PDB entry 7M74 | electron microscopy, 3.93 A resolution | chains A and B of the 7 polymer chains in the assembly

Chain A:
Protein: 5'-AMP-activated protein kinase catalytic subunit alpha-1
Organism: Homo sapiens
Notes: EC 2.7.11.1, 2.7.11.27, 2.7.11.31, 2.7.11.26
Chain sequence (484 residues; each row starts with the number of its first residue; note: 54 numbers in that range are skipped by the numbering (no residue carries them; nothing is unmodelled there)):
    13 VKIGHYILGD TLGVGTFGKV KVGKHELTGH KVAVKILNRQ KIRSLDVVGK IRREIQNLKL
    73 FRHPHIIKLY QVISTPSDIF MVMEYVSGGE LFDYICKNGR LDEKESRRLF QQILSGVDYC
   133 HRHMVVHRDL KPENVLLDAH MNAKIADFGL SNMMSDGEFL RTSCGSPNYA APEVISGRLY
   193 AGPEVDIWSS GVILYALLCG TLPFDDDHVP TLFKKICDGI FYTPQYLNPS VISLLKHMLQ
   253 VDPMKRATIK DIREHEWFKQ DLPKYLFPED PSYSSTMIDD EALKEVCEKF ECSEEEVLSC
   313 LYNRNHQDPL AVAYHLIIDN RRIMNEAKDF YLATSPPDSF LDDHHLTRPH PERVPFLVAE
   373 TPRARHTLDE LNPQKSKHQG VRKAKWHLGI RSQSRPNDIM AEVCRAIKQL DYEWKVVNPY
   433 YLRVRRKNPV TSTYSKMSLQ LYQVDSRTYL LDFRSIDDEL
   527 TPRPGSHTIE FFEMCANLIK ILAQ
Disordered / not traced: 285-388
Ligand contacts: Dorsomorphin (TAK; 6-[4-(2-piperidin-1-ylethoxy)phenyl]-3-pyridin-4-ylpyrazolo[1,5-a]pyrimidine): Leu24, Val32, Ala45, Met95, Glu96, Tyr97, Val98, Ser99, Gly100, Gly101, Lys109, Leu148, Ala158

Chain B:
Protein: 5'-AMP-activated protein kinase subunit beta-2
Organism: Homo sapiens
UniProt: O43741 (AAKB2_HUMAN); residues 76-272 here = UniProt positions 76-272
Chain sequence (198 residues; each row starts with the number of its first residue):
    75 MARPTVIRWS EGGKEVFISG SFNNWSTKIP LIKSHNDFVA ILDLPEGEHQ YKFFVDGQWV
   135 HDPSEPVVTS QLGTINNLIH VKKSDFEVFD ALKLDSMESS ETSCRDLSSS PPGPYGQEMY
   195 AFRSAARFKS PPILPPHLLQ VILNKDTNIS CDPALLPEPN HVMLNHLYAL SIKDSVMVLS
   255 ATHRYKKKYV TTLLYKPI
Disordered / not traced: 75-179
Sequence notes: initiating methionine (75); conflict Ala199 (Glu in O43741), Ala200 (Glu in O43741)
Swiss-Prot annotation at these positions:
  - modified residue: Ser95 (Phosphoserine), Ser108 (Phosphoserine), Thr148 (Phosphothreonine), Ser158 (Phosphoserine), Ser170 (Phosphoserine), Ser174 (Phosphoserine), Ser184 (Phosphoserine)
  - mutagenesis: His235 (H235A: Results in an AMPK enzyme that is activable by phosphorylation but has significantly increased rate of dephosphorylation in phosphatase assays)

Chain A / chain B interface:
Pairs across the interface - 68 pairs, chain A then chain B:
  Lys389(A) with Asp226(B); Pro227(B)
  Gln391(A) with Pro227(B)
  Val393(A) with Pro227(B), hydrophobic
  Arg394(A) with Lys247(B)
  Ala396(A) with Leu244(B), hydrophobic
  Lys397(A) with Leu244(B)
  Trp398(A) with Ile216(B); Lys219(B); Tyr242(B), hydrophobic; Ala243(B); Leu244(B); Ser254(B); Leu267(B), hydrophobic
  His399(A) with Tyr242(B); Ala243(B), hydrogen bond (backbone-backbone)
  Leu400(A) with Ile216(B), hydrophobic; His240(B); Leu241(B); Tyr242(B), hydrophobic
  Ala413(A) with Arg197(B)
  Cys416(A) with Ala195(B), hydrophobic
  Ile419(A) with Glu192(B)
  Lys420(A) with Glu192(B)
  Asp423(A) with Glu192(B)
  Tyr424(A) with Glu192(B)
  Glu425(A) with Gly190(B)
  Trp426(A) with Gly190(B); Gln191(B); Glu192(B); Ala195(B), hydrophobic
  Lys427(A) with Asp180(B), hydrogen bond (side chain-backbone); Ser183(B); Pro185(B); Gly187(B)
  Val429(A) with Pro186(B)
  Tyr432(A) with Lys203(B), hydrogen bond (side chain-backbone); Pro205(B)
  Arg435(A) with Asp180(B), salt bridge; Ser183(B), hydrogen bond
  Arg437(A) with Asp180(B)
  Tyr446(A) with Leu181(B)
  Lys448(A) with Asp180(B)
  Gln452(A) with Pro206(B)
  Leu453(A) with Pro205(B)
  Tyr454(A) with Leu208(B), hydrophobic; Leu212(B)
  Gln455(A) with Ser204(B); Pro205(B)
  Asp464(A) with His240(B), salt bridge
  Phe465(A) with Asn239(B); His240(B), hydrogen bond (backbone-side chain); Leu241(B)
  Arg466(A) with Asn239(B)
  Ser467(A) with Asn239(B), hydrogen bond (backbone-side chain)
  Ile468(A) with Asp180(B)
  Glu471(A) with Ser182(B)
  Ile535(A) with Thr266(B); Leu268(B), hydrophobic
  Phe537(A) with Asn239(B)
  Phe538(A) with Leu253(B), hydrophobic; Ser254(B); Ala255(B); Thr266(B); Leu268(B), hydrophobic
  Cys541(A) with Leu241(B), hydrophobic
  Ala542(A) with Lys270(B)
  Lys546(A) with Ile272(B)
Interface residues without a listed pair, chain A (48 interface residues in all): Lys395, Met412, Tyr461, Asp469, His533, Thr534, Glu539, Ile545
Interface residues without a listed pair, chain B (44 interface residues in all): Tyr194, Thr221, Cys225, Ser245, Met251, His257, Arg258

In short:
48 residues of chain A face 44 of chain B across their interface, with 6 hydrogen bonds and 2 salt bridges.
Polar contacts include Arg435(A)-Asp180(B), Asp464(A)-His240(B) and Lys427(A)-Asp180(B). Bound to chain A:
Dorsomorphin. UniProt lists one mutagenesis site on chain B.
Here chain A is 5'-AMP-activated protein kinase catalytic subunit alpha-1 and chain B is 5'-AMP-activated
protein kinase subunit beta-2, both from Homo sapiens. Entry 7M74 (ATP-bound AMP-activated protein kinase) was
determined by electron microscopy, deposited together with 7JIJ, 7JHG and 7JHH.
